4Y8L - chains O and U of the 32 polymer chains in the assembly; structure by X-ray diffraction, 2.40 A resolution.

== Chain O ==
Protein: Proteasome subunit alpha type-2
Organism: Saccharomyces cerevisiae S288c
Notes: EC 3.4.25.1
Reference sequence: P23639 (PSA2_YEAST); residue numbers follow UniProt; this construct covers 1-250
Chain sequence (250 residues; row label = number of the first residue in the row):
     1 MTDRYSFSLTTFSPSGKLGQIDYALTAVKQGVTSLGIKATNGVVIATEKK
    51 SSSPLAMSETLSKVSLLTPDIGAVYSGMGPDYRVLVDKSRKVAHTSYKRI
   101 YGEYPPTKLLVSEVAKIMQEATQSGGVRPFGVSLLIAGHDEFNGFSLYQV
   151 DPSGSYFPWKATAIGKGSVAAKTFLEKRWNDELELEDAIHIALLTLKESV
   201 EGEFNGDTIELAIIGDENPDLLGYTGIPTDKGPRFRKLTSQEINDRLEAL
Curated features (UniProtKB/Swiss-Prot):
  - cross-link: Lys108 (Glycyl lysine isopeptide (Lys-Gly) (interchain with G-Cter in ubiquitin))

== Chain U ==
Protein: Proteasome subunit alpha type-1
Organism: Saccharomyces cerevisiae S288c
Notes: EC 3.4.25.1
Reference sequence: P21243 (PSA1_YEAST); residues -8 to 243 here correspond to UniProt positions 1-252 (UniProt number = residue number + 9)
Chain sequence (252 residues; each row starts with the number of its first residue; numbers below 1 keep their minus sign (Met-8 is residue -8)):
    -8 MSGAAAASAAGYDRHITIFSPEGRLYQVEYAFKATNQTNINSLAVRGKDC
    42 TVVISQKKVPDKLLDPTTVSYIFCISRTIGMVVNGPIPDARNAALRAKAE
    92 AAEFRYKYGYDMPCDVLAKRMANLSQIYTQRAYMRPLGVILTFVSVDEEL
   142 GPSIYKTDPAGYYVGYKATATGPKQQEITTNLENHFKKSKIDHINEESWE
   192 KVVEFAITHMIDALGTEFSKNDLEVGVATKDKFFTLSAENIEERLVAIAE
   242 QD
Unresolved in the structure: -8 to 1, 243

== Interface between chain O and chain U ==
Pairs across the interface (65):
  Asp3(O) - Tyr124(U)
  Tyr5(O) - Ile7(U)
  Tyr5(O) - Ala123(U)  hydrophobic
  Tyr5(O) - Tyr124(U)  hydrophobic
  Leu9(O) - Ile9(U)  hydrophobic
  Leu9(O) - Ala123(U)  hydrophobic
  Gln20(O) - Ile9(U)
  Gln20(O) - Phe10(U)  hydrogen bond (side chain-backbone)
  Tyr23(O) - Phe10(U)  hydrophobic
  Tyr23(O) - Ser11(U)
  Tyr23(O) - Pro12(U)  hydrophobic
  Tyr23(O) - Gly14(U)
  Ala24(O) - Phe10(U)  hydrophobic
  Thr26(O) - Glu13(U)
  Ala27(O) - Gly14(U)
  Ser52(O) - Tyr153(U)  hydrogen bond
  Ser53(O) - Thr170(U)
  Pro54(O) - Lys158(U)
  Pro54(O) - Glu174(U)
  Leu55(O) - Tyr157(U)
  Leu55(O) - Lys158(U)  hydrogen bond (backbone-backbone)
  Leu55(O) - Ala159(U)
  Leu55(O) - Thr170(U)
  Leu55(O) - Leu173(U)  hydrophobic
  Leu55(O) - Phe177(U)  hydrophobic
  Ala56(O) - Gly156(U)
  Ala56(O) - Tyr157(U)  hydrophobic
  Met57(O) - Arg37(U)
  Met57(O) - Val155(U)
  Met57(O) - Gly156(U)  hydrogen bond (backbone-backbone)
  Met57(O) - Tyr157(U)
  Met57(O) - Lys158(U)
  Thr60(O) - Tyr146(U)
  Thr60(O) - Val155(U)
  Thr60(O) - Gly156(U)  hydrogen bond (side chain-backbone)
  Leu61(O) - Tyr153(U)  hydrophobic
  Leu61(O) - Tyr154(U)
  Leu61(O) - Val155(U)  hydrophobic
  Met78(O) - Phe10(U)  hydrophobic
  Met78(O) - Leu16(U)  hydrophobic
  Pro80(O) - Gln117(U)
  Pro80(O) - Ala151(U)
  Pro80(O) - Gly152(U)
  Pro80(O) - Tyr153(U)
  Asp81(O) - Gln117(U)
  Arg83(O) - Ala113(U)  hydrogen bond (side chain-backbone)
  Arg83(O) - Asn114(U)
  Arg83(O) - Gly152(U)  hydrogen bond (side chain-backbone)
  Arg83(O) - Tyr154(U)
  Val84(O) - Asn114(U)
  Val84(O) - Gln117(U)
  Asp87(O) - Lys110(U)  salt bridge
  Asp87(O) - Asn114(U)
  Gly126(O) - Arg122(U)
  Gly126(O) - Ala123(U)  hydrogen bond (backbone-backbone)
  Val127(O) - Gln121(U)
  Val127(O) - Arg122(U)
  Arg128(O) - Thr8(U)
  Arg128(O) - Phe10(U)
  Arg128(O) - Leu16(U)
  Arg128(O) - Thr120(U)  hydrogen bond (side chain-backbone)
  Arg128(O) - Gln121(U)  hydrogen bond (backbone-backbone)
  Pro129(O) - Phe10(U)
  Phe130(O) - Gln121(U)
  Gly131(O) - Phe10(U)
Other interface residues (no listed pair), chain O (30 interface residues in all): Thr2, Ala121
Other interface residues (no listed pair), chain U (34 interface residues in all): Thr160

== Summary ==
30 residues of chain O face 34 of chain U across their interface; the contacts include 10 hydrogen bonds and 1
salt bridge. Polar pairs include Asp87(O)-Lys110(U), Gln20(O)-Phe10(U) and Ser52(O)-Tyr153(U).
Chain O is Proteasome subunit alpha type-2 and chain U is Proteasome subunit alpha type-1, both from
Saccharomyces cerevisiae S288c; the structure, Yeast 20S proteasome in complex with Ac-APLL-ep, was determined
by X-ray diffraction (same publication as 4Y69, 4Y6A, 4Y6V, 4Y6Z, 4Y70, 4Y74 and 34 further entries).
